PDB entry 5VHJ | electron microscopy, 8.50 A resolution (very low resolution: no residue pairs are listed; an interface is given only as per-side residue counts) | chains A and F of the 8 polymer chains in the assembly

# Chain A
Molecule: 26S proteasome regulatory subunit 7
Source organism: Homo sapiens
Reference sequence: P35998 (PRS7_HUMAN); residue numbers follow UniProt; this construct covers 180-424
Chain sequence (245 residues; each row starts with the number of its first residue):
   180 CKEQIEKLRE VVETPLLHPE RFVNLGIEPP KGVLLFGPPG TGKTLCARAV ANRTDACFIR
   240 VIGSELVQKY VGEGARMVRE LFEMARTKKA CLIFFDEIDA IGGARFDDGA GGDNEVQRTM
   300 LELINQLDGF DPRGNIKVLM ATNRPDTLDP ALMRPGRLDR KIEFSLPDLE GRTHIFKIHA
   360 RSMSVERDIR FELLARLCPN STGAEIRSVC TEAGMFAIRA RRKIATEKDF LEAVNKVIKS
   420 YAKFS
Not modelled in the structure: 180, 284-291, 401-424
Swiss-Prot annotation at these positions:
  - binding site (ATP): Gly216 to Thr223
  - modified residue: Lys422 (N6-acetyllysine)

# Chain F
Molecule: 26S proteasome regulatory subunit 6A
Source organism: Homo sapiens
Reference sequence: P17980 (PRS6A_HUMAN); residues 166-432 here = UniProt positions 166-432
Chain sequence (267 residues; row label = number of the first residue in the row):
   166 TEYDSRVKAM EVDERPTEQY SDIGGLDKQI QELVEAIVLP MNHKEKFENL GIQPPKGVLM
   226 YGPPGTGKTL LARACAAQTK ATFLKLAGPQ LVQMFIGDGA KLVRDAFALA KEKAPSIIFI
   286 DELDAIGTKR FDSEKAGDRE VQRTMLELLN QLDGFQPNTQ VKVIAATNRV DILDPALLRS
   346 GRLDRKIEFP MPNEEARARI MQIHSRKMNV SPDVNYEELA RCTDDFNGAQ CKAVCVEAGM
   406 IALRRGATEL THEDYMEGIL EVQAKKK
Not modelled in the structure: 166-190, 208-217, 289-300, 429-432
Swiss-Prot annotation at these positions:
  - binding site (ATP): Gly227 to Thr234
  - modified residue: Ser376 (Phosphoserine)

# Interface between chain A and chain F
At this resolution (8 A) residue pairs are not listed: 13 residues of chain A and 11 of chain F lie at the interface.

# In short
The interface between chain A and chain F involves 13 residues on one side and 11 on the other. UniProt lists
8 ATP-binding residues on chain A; 8 ATP-binding residues on chain F.
Here chain A is 26S proteasome regulatory subunit 7 and chain F is 26S proteasome regulatory subunit 6A, both
from Homo sapiens. Entry 5VHJ (Conformational Landscape of the p28-Bound Human Proteasome Regulatory Particle)
was determined by electron microscopy together with 5VGZ, 5VHF, 5VHH, 5VHI, 5VHM, 5VHN and 5 further entries
from the same study.
